4QDL - chains E and F of the 6 polymer chains in the assembly; structure by X-ray diffraction, 2.70 A resolution.

Chain E (and F):
Molecule: CRISPR-associated endoribonuclease Cas2
Source organism: Escherichia coli
Notes: EC 3.1.-.-; chain F of this document is another copy of the same molecule, construct and numbering; everything in this record applies to it too
UniProt: P45956 (CAS2_ECOLI); residue numbers follow UniProt; this construct covers 1-94
Chain sequence (104 residues; each row starts with the number of its first residue):
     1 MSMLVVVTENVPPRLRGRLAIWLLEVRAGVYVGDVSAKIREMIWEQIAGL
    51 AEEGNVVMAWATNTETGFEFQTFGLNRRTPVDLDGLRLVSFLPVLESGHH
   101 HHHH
Not modelled in the structure: 1, 95-104 (chain F: 1, 96-104)
Construct notes: expression tag (95-104)
Swiss-Prot annotation at these positions:
  - mutagenesis: E9 (E9A/R: No effect on spacer acquisition, Cas1-Cas2 complex formation or CRISPR DNA-binding by complex), N10 (N10A: No effect on spacer acquisition), R14 to R16 (No in vivspacer acquisition, significantly decreased protospacer binding), R14 (R14A: Slight decrease in spacer acquisition), R16 (R16A: Slight decrease in spacer acquisition; R16E: Dramatically decreased spacer acquisition in vivo), R18 (R18A: Very little spacer acquisition), R27 (R27A: Slight decrease in spacer acquisition), K38 to R40 (Very little in vivo spacer acquisition), E65 (E65A: No effect on spacer acquisition; E65R: Slight decrease in spacer acquisition, Cas1-Cas2 complex formation or CRISPR DNA-binding by complex. Loss of spacer acquisition; when associated with R-84), R77 to R78 (No spacer acquisition, significantly decreased protospacer binding), R77 (R77E: No change in spacer acquisition in vivo), R78 (R78E: Dramatically decreased spacer acquisition in vivo), 2 further mutagenesis entries in UniProt

Interface between chain E and chain F:
Pairs across the interface - 44 pairs, chain E then chain F:
  M3(E) - M3(F)  hydrophobic
  M3(E) - A59(F)  hydrophobic
  M3(E) - W60(F)
  M3(E) - A61(F)  hydrogen bond (side chain-backbone)
  M3(E) - F68(F)  hydrophobic
  V5(E) - V5(F)  hydrophobic
  V7(E) - V7(F)  hydrophobic
  V7(E) - R27(F)
  V7(E) - V30(F)  hydrophobic
  L24(E) - F68(F)  hydrophobic
  L24(E) - F70(F)  hydrophobic
  L24(E) - R87(F)
  L24(E) - L88(F)
  L24(E) - V89(F)
  E25(E) - R78(F)  salt bridge
  E25(E) - V89(F)
  V26(E) - V57(F)  hydrophobic
  V26(E) - F70(F)  hydrophobic
  V26(E) - R78(F)
  R27(E) - V7(F)
  R27(E) - N55(F)
  V30(E) - V7(F)  hydrophobic
  V32(E) - F68(F)  hydrophobic
  G33(E) - F68(F)
  D34(E) - T66(F)
  D34(E) - G67(F)
  N55(E) - R27(F)
  V57(E) - V26(F)  hydrophobic
  W60(E) - M3(F)
  A61(E) - M3(F)  hydrogen bond (backbone-side chain)
  T66(E) - D34(F)
  G67(E) - D34(F)
  F68(E) - M3(F)  hydrophobic
  F68(E) - L24(F)  hydrophobic
  F68(E) - V32(F)  hydrophobic
  F68(E) - G33(F)
  F70(E) - L24(F)  hydrophobic
  F70(E) - V26(F)  hydrophobic
  R78(E) - E25(F)  salt bridge
  R78(E) - V26(F)
  R87(E) - L24(F)
  L88(E) - L24(F)  hydrophobic
  V89(E) - L24(F)
  V89(E) - E25(F)
Also at the interface, not in a pair above, chain E (27 interface residues in all): E9, A28, A59, T72
Also at the interface, not in a pair above, chain F (27 interface residues in all): E9, A28, T72

In short:
Chain E and chain F each contribute 27 residues to their interface; the contacts include 2 hydrogen bonds and
2 salt bridges. Polar pairs include E25(E)-R78(F) and M3(E)-A61(F). From UniProt: 14 mutagenesis sites on
chain E.
Both chains are CRISPR-associated endoribonuclease Cas2 (Escherichia coli). Entry 4QDL (Crystal structure of
E.coli Cas1-Cas2 complex) was determined by X-ray diffraction.
